Entry 8JSR (electron microscopy, 2.90 A resolution); this record covers chains A and N of the 6 polymer chains in the assembly.

Chain A:
Molecule: Engineered G-alpha-q
Source organism: Homo sapiens
Sequence (361 residues; numbered 1 to 361; the number before each row is that of its first residue):
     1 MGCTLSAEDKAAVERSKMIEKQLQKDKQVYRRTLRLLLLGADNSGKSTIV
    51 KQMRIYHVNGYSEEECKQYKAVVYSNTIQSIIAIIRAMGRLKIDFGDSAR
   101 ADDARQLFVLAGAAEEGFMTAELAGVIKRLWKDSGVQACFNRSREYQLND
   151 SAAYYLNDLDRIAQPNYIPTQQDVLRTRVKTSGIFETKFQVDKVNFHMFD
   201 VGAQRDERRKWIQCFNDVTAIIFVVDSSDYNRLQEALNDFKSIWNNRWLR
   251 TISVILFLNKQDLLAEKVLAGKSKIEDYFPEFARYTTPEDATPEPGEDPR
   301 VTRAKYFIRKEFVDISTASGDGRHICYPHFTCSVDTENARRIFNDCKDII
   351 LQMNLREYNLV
Disordered / not traced: 1, 58-177

Chain N:
Molecule: Nb35
Source organism: Lama glama
Sequence (129 residues; each row starts with the number of its first residue; numbering starts at 0):
     0 MQVQLQESGGGLVQPGGSLRLSCAASGFTFSNYKMNWVRQAPGKGLEWVS
    50 DISQSGASISYTGSVKGRFTISRDNAKNTLYLQMNSLKPEDTAVYYCARC
   100 PAPFTRDCFDVTSTTYAYRGQGTQVTVSS
Disordered / not traced: 0, 127-128
Cystine bridges: Cys-22/Cys-96, Cys-99/Cys-107

How chain A and chain N interact:
Pairs across the interface (21; chain A residue first):
  Asp-206(A) with Asp-109(N); Ser-112(N); Thr-113(N), hydrogen bond
  Glu-207(A) with Asp-109(N); Ser-112(N); Thr-114(N); Tyr-115(N)
  Arg-208(A) with Asp-109(N), hydrogen bond (backbone-side chain)
  Arg-209(A) with Pro-100(N); Phe-108(N); Asp-109(N), salt bridge; Tyr-117(N)
  Gln-234(A) with Thr-61(N)
  Asn-238(A) with Trp-47(N)
  Ser-242(A) with Cys-107(N), hydrogen bond (side chain-backbone)
  Asn-245(A) with Arg-105(N); Asp-106(N)
  Asn-246(A) with Asp-106(N); Phe-108(N)
  Tyr-278(A) with Gly-62(N)
  Pro-280(A) with Gly-62(N)
Also at the interface, not in a pair above, chain A (13 interface residues in all): Lys-241, Arg-247
Also at the interface, not in a pair above, chain N (16 interface residues in all): Ser-59, Ser-63

In short:
The interface between chain A and chain N involves 13 residues on one side and 16 on the other, with 3
hydrogen bonds and 1 salt bridge. Polar pairs include Arg-209(A)/Asp-109(N), Asp-206(A)/Thr-113(N) and
Arg-208(A)/Asp-109(N).
Chain A is Engineered G-alpha-q (Homo sapiens) and chain N is Nb35 (Lama glama); the structure, Cryo-EM
structure of the anamorelin-bound ghrelin receptor and Gq complex, was determined by electron microscopy.
